Entry 4BKZ (X-ray diffraction, 2.20 A resolution); this record covers chain A.

# Chain A
Protein: Maternal embryonic leucine zipper kinase
Organism: Homo sapiens
Notes: EC 2.7.11.1, 2.7.10.2; fragment: kinase and uba domains, residues 2-340
UniProtKB: Q14680 (MELK_HUMAN); numbering as in UniProt (aligned over 2-340)
Sequence (347 residues; numbered 0 to 346; the number before each row is that of its first residue; numbering starts at 0):
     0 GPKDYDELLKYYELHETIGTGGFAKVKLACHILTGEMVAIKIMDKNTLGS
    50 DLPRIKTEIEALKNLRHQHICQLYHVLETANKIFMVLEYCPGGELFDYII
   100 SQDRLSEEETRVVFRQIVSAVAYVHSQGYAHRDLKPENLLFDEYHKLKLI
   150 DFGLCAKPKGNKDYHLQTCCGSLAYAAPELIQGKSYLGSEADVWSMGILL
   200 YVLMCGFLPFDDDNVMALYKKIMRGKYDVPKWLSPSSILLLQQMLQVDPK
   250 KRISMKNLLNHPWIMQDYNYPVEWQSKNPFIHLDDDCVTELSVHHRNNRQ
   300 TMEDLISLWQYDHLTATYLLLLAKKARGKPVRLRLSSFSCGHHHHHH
Not modelled in the structure: 0-1, 21-22, 48-50, 156-170, 183-186, 335-346
Construct notes: expression tag (0-1, 341-346)
Swiss-Prot annotation at these positions:
  - region: Leu282 to Leu321 (UBA-like)
  - active site: Asp132 (Proton acceptor)
  - binding site (ATP): Ile17 to Val25, Lys40
  - modified residue: Thr56 (Phosphothreonine), Tyr163 (Phosphotyrosine), Thr167 (Phosphothreonine), Ser171 (Phosphoserine), Ser253 (Phosphoserine), Ser336 (Phosphoserine)
  - mutagenesis: Cys29 (C29V: Abolishes dependence to reducing agents; when associated with V-70; A-89; A-154; A-168; A-169; A-204; A-286 and A-339), Cys70 (C70V: Abolishes dependence to reducing agents; when associated with V-29; A-89; A-154; A-168; A-169; A-204; A-286 and A-339), Cys89 (C89A: Abolishes dependence to reducing agents; when associated with V-29; V-70; A-154; A-168; A-169; A-204; A-286 and A-339), Asp150 (D150A: Abolishes enzymatic activity), Cys154 (C154A: Abolishes dependence to reducing agents; when associated with V-29; V-70; A-89; A-168; A-169; A-204; A-286 and A-339), Tyr163 (Y163F: Abolishes autophosphorylation on tyrosine but still active on exogenous substrates), Thr167 (T167A: Abolishes activation of serine/threonine-protein kinase activity and has only weak activity; T167D/E: Phosphomimetic mutant that has similar kinase activity as wild-type), Cys168 (C168A: Abolishes dependence to reducing agents; when associated with V-29; V-70; A-89; A-154; A-169; A-204; A-286 and A-339), Cys169 (C169A: Abolishes dependence to reducing agents; when associated with V-29; V-70; A-89; A-154; A-168; A-204; A-286 and A-339), Ser171 (S171A: Abolishes activation of serine/threonine-protein kinase activity and has only weak activity; S171D: Inactive), Cys204 (C204A: Abolishes dependence to reducing agents; when associated with V-29; V-70; A-89; A-154; A-168; A-169; A-286 and A-339), Asp283 to Asp285 (Inactive), 2 further mutagenesis entries in UniProt

# In short
Curated annotation (UniProt) lists active-site residue Asp132, 10 ATP-binding residues and 16 mutagenesis
sites.
Chain A is Maternal embryonic leucine zipper kinase (Homo sapiens); the structure, Crystal structure of
unphosphorylated Maternal Embryonic Leucine zipper Kinase (MELK) in complex with a benzodipyrazole inhibitor,
was determined by X-ray diffraction together with 4BKY from the same study.
